7AM3 - chain A; structure by X-ray diffraction, 1.61 A resolution.

[Chain A]
Molecule: Subtilisin BPN'
Organism: Bacillus amyloliquefaciens
Notes: EC 3.4.21.62
UniProtKB: P00782 (SUBT_BACAM); residues 1-275 here correspond to UniProt positions 108-382 (UniProt number = residue number + 107)
Chain sequence (272 residues; each row starts with the number of its first residue; note: 9 numbers in that range are skipped by the numbering (no residue carries them; nothing is unmodelled there)):
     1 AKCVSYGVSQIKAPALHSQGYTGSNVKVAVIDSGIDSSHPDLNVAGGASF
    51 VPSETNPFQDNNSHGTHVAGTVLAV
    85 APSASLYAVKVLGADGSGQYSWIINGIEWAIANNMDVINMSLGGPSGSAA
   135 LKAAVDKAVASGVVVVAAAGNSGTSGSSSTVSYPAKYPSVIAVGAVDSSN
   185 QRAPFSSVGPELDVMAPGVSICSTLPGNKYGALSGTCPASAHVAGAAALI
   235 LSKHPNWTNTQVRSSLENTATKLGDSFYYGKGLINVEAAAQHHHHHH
Not modelled in the structure: 279-281
Differences from the reference sequence: engineered mutation Lys2 (Gln109 in P00782), Cys3 (Ser110 in P00782), Ser5 (Pro112 in P00782), Phe50 (Met157 in P00782), Ser156 (Glu263 in P00782), Ser166 (Gly273 in P00782), Ala169 (Gly276 in P00782), Pro188 (Ser295 in P00782), Cys206 (Gln313 in P00782), Ser218 (Asn325 in P00782), Cys221 (Ser328 in P00782), Pro222 (Met329 in P00782), Ala225 (Pro332 in P00782), Ala254 (Thr361 in P00782), Glu271 (Gln378 in P00782); conflict Asn43 (Lys150 in P00782), Ala74 (Gly190 in P00782), Leu217 (Tyr324 in P00782); expression tag (276-281)
Modified positions: Cys221 (S-hydroxycysteine; CSO)
Disulfide bonds: Cys3-Cys206
Reported in the primary citation:
  - interface residues: Phe189
  - contacts within the chain: Asp32-Ser125 (hydrogen bond)
  - mutagenesis - F189W, A225N: increased catalytic activity
  - catalytic residues: Asn155 (proposed by the authors, not directly observed)
  - specificity-determining residues: Phe189
  - catalytic residues: Asp32, His64 (citing earlier work)

[Overview]
From the paper: catalytic residues Asn155, Asp32 and His64; F189W and A225N increase catalytic activity.
Chain A is Subtilisin BPN' (Bacillus amyloliquefaciens); the structure, Crystal structure of Peptiligase
mutant - M222P, was determined by X-ray diffraction together with 7AM4, 7AM5, 7AM6, 7AM7 and 7AM8 from the
same study.
